PDB entry 6KM7 | X-ray diffraction, 1.80 A resolution | chains A and C

Chain A:
Protein: Retinoblastoma-binding protein 5
Organism: Homo sapiens
Reference sequence: Q15291 (RBBP5_HUMAN); numbering as in UniProt (aligned over 10-325)
Sequence (317 residues; each row starts with the number of its first residue):
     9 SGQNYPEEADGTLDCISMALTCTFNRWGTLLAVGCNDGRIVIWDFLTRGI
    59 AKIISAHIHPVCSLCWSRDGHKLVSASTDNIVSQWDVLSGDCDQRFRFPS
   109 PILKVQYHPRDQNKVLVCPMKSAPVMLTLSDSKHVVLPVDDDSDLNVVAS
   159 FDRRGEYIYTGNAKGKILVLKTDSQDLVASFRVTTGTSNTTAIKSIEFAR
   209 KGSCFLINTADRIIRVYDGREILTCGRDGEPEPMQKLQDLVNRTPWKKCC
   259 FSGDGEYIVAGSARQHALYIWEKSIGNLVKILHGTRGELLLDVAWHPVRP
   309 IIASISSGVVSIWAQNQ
Not modelled in the structure: 9-11, 325
Differences from the reference sequence: expression tag (9)
Residues lining bound ligands: nonaethylene glycol (2PE): Arg-34, Trp-35, Val-306

Chain C:
Protein: Retinoblastoma-binding protein 5
Organism: Homo sapiens
Notes: fragment: C-terminal distal domain
Reference sequence: Q15291 (RBBP5_HUMAN); residue numbers follow UniProt; this construct covers 390-404, 427-480
Sequence (69 residues; numbered 390 to 480; 22 numbers in that range are skipped by the numbering (no residue carries them; nothing is unmodelled there); the number before each row is that of its first residue):
   390 DEELEDSKALLYLPI
   427 APEVEDPEENPYGPPPDGSQPPKKKPKTTNIELQGVPNDEVHPLLGVKGD
   477 GKSK
Not modelled in the structure: 390-395, 427-451, 475-480
From the paper describing this entry:
  - mutagenesis - L400A: unchanged catalytic activity
  - mutagenesis - L399A/L400A/I457A/L459A: decreased binding to Retinoblastoma-binding protein 5 (chain A)
  - mutagenesis - L399A: decreased catalytic activity on MLL1 core complexes
  - mutagenesis - L399A/L400A/I457A/L459A: decreased catalytic activity on MLL1 complex

Interface between chain A and chain C:
Contacting residue pairs (60; chain A residue first):
  Trp-35(A) / Ala-398(C)  hydrophobic
  Trp-35(A) / Leu-399(C)
  Trp-35(A) / Leu-400(C)  hydrophobic
  Thr-37(A) / Leu-400(C)  hydrogen bond (side chain-backbone)
  Thr-37(A) / Tyr-401(C)
  Leu-38(A) / Leu-400(C)
  Ile-50(A) / Leu-402(C)  hydrophobic
  Ile-58(A) / Ile-404(C)
  Ala-59(A) / Leu-402(C)
  Ala-59(A) / Ile-404(C)
  Lys-60(A) / Leu-402(C)
  Cys-70(A) / His-468(C)
  Cys-70(A) / Leu-470(C)  hydrophobic
  Asp-77(A) / Lys-397(C)
  Asp-77(A) / Ala-398(C)
  Asp-77(A) / Leu-399(C)  hydrogen bond (backbone-backbone)
  Gly-78(A) / Leu-399(C)
  His-79(A) / Ala-398(C)
  His-79(A) / Leu-399(C)
  Thr-86(A) / His-468(C)
  Thr-86(A) / Leu-471(C)
  Val-95(A) / Leu-399(C)  hydrophobic
  Val-95(A) / Leu-402(C)  hydrophobic
  Leu-96(A) / Leu-402(C)  hydrophobic
  Cys-100(A) / Pro-452(C)  hydrophobic
  Gln-102(A) / Lys-453(C)
  Arg-103(A) / Lys-453(C)  hydrogen bond (backbone-backbone)
  Arg-103(A) / Thr-454(C)  hydrogen bond
  Arg-103(A) / Thr-455(C)  hydrogen bond (backbone-backbone)
  Phe-104(A) / Thr-455(C)
  Arg-105(A) / Thr-454(C)
  Arg-105(A) / Thr-455(C)  hydrogen bond (backbone-backbone)
  Arg-105(A) / Asn-456(C)  hydrogen bond
  Arg-105(A) / Ile-457(C)  hydrogen bond (backbone-backbone)
  Phe-106(A) / Ile-457(C)  hydrophobic
  Pro-107(A) / Ile-457(C)
  Pro-107(A) / Leu-459(C)
  Pro-107(A) / Pro-463(C)
  Pro-107(A) / Asn-464(C)
  Ser-108(A) / Val-462(C)
  Ser-108(A) / Pro-463(C)
  Pro-109(A) / Glu-466(C)
  Pro-109(A) / Val-467(C)
  Pro-109(A) / His-468(C)
  Ile-110(A) / His-468(C)  hydrogen bond (backbone-side chain)
  Leu-111(A) / Pro-469(C)  hydrophobic
  Met-128(A) / Val-462(C)
  Met-128(A) / Glu-466(C)
  Met-128(A) / Val-467(C)
  Met-128(A) / Pro-469(C)
  Lys-129(A) / Val-462(C)
  Lys-129(A) / Pro-463(C)
  Lys-129(A) / Glu-466(C)  salt bridge
  Ser-130(A) / Leu-459(C)
  Ser-130(A) / Val-462(C)
  Val-133(A) / Leu-459(C)  hydrophobic
  Ser-140(A) / Lys-453(C)  hydrogen bond
  Ser-140(A) / Thr-455(C)
  His-142(A) / Ile-457(C)
  Val-144(A) / Leu-459(C)  hydrophobic
Interface residues without a listed pair, chain A (38 interface residues in all): Asn-33, Leu-54, Pro-68, Pro-127, Leu-135, Leu-299
Interface residues without a listed pair, chain C (24 interface residues in all): Glu-458
The authors on this interface:
  - interface residues, chain A: Leu-28(A), Trp-35(A), Leu-38(A), Ile-50(A), Lys-60(A), Cys-70(A), Val-95(A), Leu-96(A), Phe-106(A), Ile-110(A), Leu-111(A), Pro-127(A), Val-133(A), Val-144(A), Leu-299(A)
  - interface residues, chain C: Leu-399(C), Leu-400(C), Leu-402(C), Ile-457(C), Leu-459(C), Val-462(C), Pro-469(C), Leu-470(C), Leu-471(C)
  - hot spots on chain C (mutagenesis) - L399A (13-fold), L400A (13-fold), I457A, L459A, L470A: decreased binding to Retinoblastoma-binding protein 5 (chain A)

Summary:
38 residues of chain A face 24 of chain C across their interface, with 10 hydrogen bonds and 1 salt bridge.
Among the polar pairs are Lys-129(A)/Glu-466(C), Thr-37(A)/Leu-400(C) and Arg-103(A)/Thr-454(C). The paper
reports that L399A/L400A/I457A/L459A, L399A and L400A of chain C, among others, reduce binding to
Retinoblastoma-binding protein 5 (chain A); interface residues Leu-28(A), Trp-35(A) and Leu-399(C) among
others; 6 substitutions were tested in all.
Here chain A is Retinoblastoma-binding protein 5 and chain C is Retinoblastoma-binding protein 5, both from
Homo sapiens. Entry 6KM7 (The structural basis for the internal interaction in RBBP5) was determined by X-ray
diffraction.
